Entry 5HWR (X-ray diffraction, 1.50 A resolution); this record covers chain A.

== Chain A ==
Molecule: Hydroxymethylglutaryl-CoA synthase
From: Myxococcus xanthus (strain DK 1622)
Notes: EC 2.3.3.10
Reference sequence: Q1D4I1 (Q1D4I1_MYXXD); residue numbers follow UniProt; this construct covers 1-418
Sequence (420 residues; each row starts with the number of its first residue; numbers below 1 keep their minus sign (Gly-1 is residue -1)):
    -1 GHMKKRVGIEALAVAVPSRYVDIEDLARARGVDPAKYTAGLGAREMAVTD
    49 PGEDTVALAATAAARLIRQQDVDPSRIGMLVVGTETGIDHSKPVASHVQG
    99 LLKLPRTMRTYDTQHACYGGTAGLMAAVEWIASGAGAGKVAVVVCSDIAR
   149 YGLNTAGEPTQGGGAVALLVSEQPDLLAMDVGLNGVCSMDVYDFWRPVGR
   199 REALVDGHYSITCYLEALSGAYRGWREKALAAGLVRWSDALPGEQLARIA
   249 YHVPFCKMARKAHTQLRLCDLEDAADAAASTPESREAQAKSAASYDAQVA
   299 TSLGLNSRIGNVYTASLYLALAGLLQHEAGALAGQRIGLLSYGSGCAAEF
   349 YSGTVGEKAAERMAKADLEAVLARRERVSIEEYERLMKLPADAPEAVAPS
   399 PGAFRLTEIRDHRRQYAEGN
Not modelled in the structure: -1 to 1
Sequence notes: expression tag (-1 to 0)
Modified / non-standard residues: Cys115 (3-sulfinoalanine; CSD)
Small-molecule neighbours: coenzyme A (COA): Asp31, Ala33, Lys34, Ala37, Gly38, Leu39, Tyr149, Ala154, Gly155, Pro157, Thr158, Val203, Gly205, His206, Ser208, Ile209, Tyr212, Pro252, Phe253, Met256, Lys259, Tyr340
From the paper describing this entry:
  - post-translational modification sites: Cys115
  - binding site for coenzyme A: Asp31, Lys34, His206, Lys259
  - mutagenesis - S89A: decreased stability

== Overview ==
Bound to chain A: coenzyme A. The paper reports a binding site for coenzyme A at Asp31, Lys34 and His206 among
others; S89A reduces stability.
Chain A is Hydroxymethylglutaryl-CoA synthase (Myxococcus xanthus (strain DK 1622)); the structure, MvaS in
complex with coenzyme A, was determined by X-ray diffraction together with 5HWO, 5HWP and 5HWQ from the same
study.
